PDB entry 5N09 | X-ray diffraction, 3.90 A resolution | chains B and I of the 6 polymer chains in the assembly

== Chain B ==
Name: Envelope Glycoprotein E
From: Dengue virus 2
UniProt: C3VXD1 (C3VXD1_9FLAV); residues 1-395 here correspond to UniProt positions 281-675 (UniProt number = residue number + 280)
Chain sequence (430 residues; row label = number of the first residue in the row):
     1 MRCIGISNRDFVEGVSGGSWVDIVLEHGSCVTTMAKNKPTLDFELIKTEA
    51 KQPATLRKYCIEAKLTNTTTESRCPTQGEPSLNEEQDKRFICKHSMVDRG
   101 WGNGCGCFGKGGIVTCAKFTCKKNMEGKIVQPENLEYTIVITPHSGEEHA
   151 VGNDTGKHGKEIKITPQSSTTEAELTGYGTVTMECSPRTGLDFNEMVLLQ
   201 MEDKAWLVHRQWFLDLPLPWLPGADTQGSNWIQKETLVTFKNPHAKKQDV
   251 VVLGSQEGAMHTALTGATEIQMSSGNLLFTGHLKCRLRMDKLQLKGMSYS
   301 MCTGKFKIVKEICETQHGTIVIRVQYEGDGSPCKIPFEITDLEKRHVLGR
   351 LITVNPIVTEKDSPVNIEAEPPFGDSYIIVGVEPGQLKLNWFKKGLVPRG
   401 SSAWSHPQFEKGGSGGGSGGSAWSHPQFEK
Unresolved in the structure: 17-19, 227, 393-430
Disulfide bonds: Cys3-Cys30, Cys60-Cys121, Cys74-Cys105, Cys92-Cys116, Cys185-Cys285, Cys302-Cys333
Covalent attachments: N-acetylglucosamine (NAG) linked to Asn67; glycan linked to Asn153
Differences from the reference sequence: engineered mutation Cys107 (Leu387 in C3VXD1), Cys313 (Ala593 in C3VXD1); conflict Lys118 (Met398 in C3VXD1); expression tag (396-430)
Reported in the primary citation:
  - mutagenesis - L107C/A313C: increased stability
  - mutagenesis - L107C/A313C: increased binding to anti-EDE1 and anti-EDE2 antibodies

== Chain I ==
Name: BROADLY NEUTRALIZING HUMAN ANTIBODY EDE2 A11 - Heavy chain
From: Homo sapiens
Notes: antibody fragment or engineered binder
Chain sequence (283 residues; each row starts with the number of its first residue; a row labelled like 82A-82C holds insertion residues (82A, then the next letters in order)):
     1 EVQLVESGGGLVRPGGSLRLSCAASGFSYSNHWMHWVRQAPGKGLVWVSR
    51 IN
   52A S
    53 DGSTRNYADFVKGRFTISRDNAENTLYLEM
82A-82C NSL
    83 TADDTAVYYCVRDGVRFY
100A-100P YDSTGYYPDSFFKYGM
   101 DVWGQGTTVTVSSASTKGPSVFPLAPSSKSTSGGTAALGCLVKDYFPEPV
   151 TVSWNSGALTSGVHTFPAVLQSSGLYSLSSVVTVPSSSLGTQTYICNVNH
   201 KPSNTKVDKRVEPKSCDKTHTCPPCPLEDDDDKAGWSHPQFEKGGGSGGG
   251 SGGGSWSHPQFEK
Unresolved in the structure: 128-134, 214-263
Disulfide bonds: Cys22-Cys92, Cys140-Cys196

== Chain B / chain I interface ==
Contacting residue pairs (25):
  Thr68(B) with Ser55(I)
  Thr70(B) with Ser55(I); Thr56(I); Pro100H(I)
  Glu71(B) with Pro100H(I); Ser100J(I), hydrogen bond
  Ser72(B) with Tyr100G(I); Pro100H(I); Asp100I(I), hydrogen bond; Ser100J(I)
  Arg73(B) with Asp100I(I); Ser100J(I)
  Arg99(B) with Tyr100G(I); Asp100I(I), salt bridge
  Trp101(B) with Tyr100A(I)
  Gly102(B) with Ser100C(I)
  Asn103(B) with Tyr100A(I); Asp100B(I); Tyr100G(I), hydrogen bond
  Gly104(B) with Tyr100A(I), hydrogen bond (backbone-backbone); Asp100B(I)
  Lys246(B) with Tyr100F(I); Tyr100G(I), hydrogen bond (backbone-side chain)
  Lys247(B) with Tyr100F(I)
  Gln248(B) with Tyr100F(I)
Also at the interface, not in a pair above, chain B (18 interface residues in all): Thr69, Cys74, Val97, Asp98, Ile113
Also at the interface, not in a pair above, chain I (12 interface residues in all): Arg98, Thr100D

== In short ==
Chain B and chain I form an interface of 18 and 12 residues respectively; the contacts include 5 hydrogen
bonds and 1 salt bridge. Polar contacts include Arg99(B)-Asp100I(I), Glu71(B)-Ser100J(I) and
Ser72(B)-Asp100I(I). The paper reports that L107C/A313C of chain B increase stability; L107C/A313C of chain B
increase binding to anti-EDE1 and anti-EDE2 antibodies.
Chain B is Envelope Glycoprotein E (Dengue virus 2) and chain I is BROADLY NEUTRALIZING HUMAN ANTIBODY EDE2
A11 - Heavy chain (Homo sapiens); the structure, Crystal structure of L107C/A313C covalently linked dengue 2
virus envelope glycoprotein dimer in complex with the ..., was determined by X-ray diffraction (same
publication as 5N0A).
